PDB entry 8ZMT | electron microscopy, 2.52 A resolution | chains C and E of the 20 polymer chains in the assembly

Chain C:
Molecule: Cytochrome b
Organism: Saccharomyces cerevisiae
UniProt: A0A0G3F5W7 (A0A0G3F5W7_YEASX); numbering as in UniProt (aligned over 1-385)
Amino-acid sequence (385 residues; each row starts with the number of its first residue):
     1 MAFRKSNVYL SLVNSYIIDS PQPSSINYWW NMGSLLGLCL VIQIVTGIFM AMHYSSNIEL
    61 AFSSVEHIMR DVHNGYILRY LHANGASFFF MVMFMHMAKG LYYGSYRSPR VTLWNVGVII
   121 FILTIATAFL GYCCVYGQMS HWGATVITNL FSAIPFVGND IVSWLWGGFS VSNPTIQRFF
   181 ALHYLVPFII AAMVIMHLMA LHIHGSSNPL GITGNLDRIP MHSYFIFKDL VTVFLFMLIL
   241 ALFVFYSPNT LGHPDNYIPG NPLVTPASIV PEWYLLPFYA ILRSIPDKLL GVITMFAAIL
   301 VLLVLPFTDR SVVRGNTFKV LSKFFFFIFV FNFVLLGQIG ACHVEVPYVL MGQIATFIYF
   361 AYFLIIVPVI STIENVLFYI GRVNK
Metal / ion sites: heme Fe site 1: His-82, His-183; heme Fe site 2: His-96, His-197
Small-molecule neighbours:
  - phosphatidic acid (6PH; (1R)-2-(phosphonooxy)-1-[(tridecanoyloxy)methyl]ethyl pentadecanoate), molecule 1: Ile-17, Ser-34, His-222, Ser-223, Ile-226, Asp-229, Leu-230, Val-233, Phe-234, Met-237
  - phosphatidic acid (6PH), molecule 2: Ile-42, Leu-81, Met-237, Leu-240, Ala-241
  - 3-sn-phosphatidylethanolamine (8PE; (2R)-3-{[(S)-(2-aminoethoxy)(hydroxy)phosphoryl]oxy}-2-(tetradecanoyloxy)propyl octadecanoate): Trp-29, Phe-94, Met-95, Met-97, Ala-98, Lys-99, Tyr-102, Tyr-103, Phe-121, Phe-278, Leu-302, Thr-317, Lys-323, Phe-326, Phe-327, Phe-329, Val-330, Phe-331, Phe-333, Val-334, Tyr-359
  - 3-sn-phosphatidylethanolamine (9PE; (1R)-2-{[(S)-(2-aminoethoxy)(hydroxy)phosphoryl]oxy}-1-[(heptanoyloxy)methyl]ethyl octadecanoate), molecule 1: Phe-3, Ser-6, Asn-7, Tyr-9, Leu-10, Leu-12, Val-13, Ile-195
  - 3-sn-phosphatidylethanolamine (9PE), molecule 2: Thr-112, Asn-115, Val-116, Ile-119, Ala-192, Ile-195, Met-196, Met-199
  - Metyltetraprole (A1D6P; 1-[2-[[1-(4-chlorophenyl)pyrazol-3-yl]oxymethyl]-3-methyl-phenyl]-4-methyl-1,2,3,4-tetrazol-5-one): Ile-125, Ala-126, Ala-128, Phe-129, Tyr-132, Met-139, Gly-143, Val-146, Ile-147, Ile-269, Val-270, Pro-271, Glu-272, Tyr-274, Leu-275, Tyr-279, Met-295, Phe-296
  - cardiolipin (CN3; (2R,5S,11R,14R)-5,8,11-trihydroxy-2-(nonanoyloxy)-5,11-dioxido-16-oxo-14-[(propanoyloxy)methyl]-4,6,10,12,15-pentaoxa-5,11-diphosphanonadec-1-yl undecanoate): Asn-27, Tyr-28, Trp-29, Met-32, Leu-35, Phe-88, Met-91, Val-92, Met-95, Val-231, Thr-232, Leu-235, Phe-236, Ile-239
  - cardiolipin (CN5; (5S,11R)-5,8,11-trihydroxy-5,11-dioxido-17-oxo-4,6,10,12,16-pentaoxa-5,11-diphosphaoctadec-1-yl pentadecanoate): Leu-12, Tyr-16, Ile-195, Leu-198, Met-199
  - heme (HEM), molecule 1: Trp-30, Gly-33, Ser-34, Leu-36, Gly-37, Phe-89, Met-93, His-96, Met-97, Lys-99, Ser-105, Leu-113, Trp-114, Gly-117, Val-118, Ile-120, Phe-121, Val-194, His-197, Leu-198, Leu-201, Gly-205, Ser-206, Ser-207
  - heme (HEM), molecule 2: Leu-40, Gln-43, Ile-44, Gly-47, Ile-48, Met-50, Ala-51, Tyr-54, Val-65, Arg-79, His-82, Ala-83, Ala-86, Phe-89, Thr-127, Ala-128, Gly-131, Tyr-132, Val-135, Phe-180, His-183, Tyr-184, Pro-187, Tyr-274
  - UQ6 (5-(3,7,11,15,19,23-hexamethyl-tetracosa-2,6,10,14,18,22-hexaenyl)-2,3-dimethoxy-6-methyl-benzene-1,4-diol), molecule 1: Tyr-16, Ile-17, Ser-20, Gly-33, Ser-34, Gly-37, Leu-40, Val-41, Ile-44, Val-45, Ile-48, Phe-49, Ala-191, Val-194, Leu-198, Leu-201, Met-221, Asp-229
  - UQ6, molecule 2: Trp-164, Leu-182, Leu-185

Chain E:
Molecule: Cytochrome b-c1 complex subunit Rieske, mitochondrial
Organism: Saccharomyces cerevisiae
Notes: EC 7.1.1.8
UniProt: A0A8H8ULJ0 (A0A8H8ULJ0_YEASX); numbering as in UniProt (aligned over 31-215)
Amino-acid sequence (185 residues; each row starts with the number of its first residue):
    31 KSTYRTPNFD DVLKENNDAD KGRSYAYFMV GAMGLLSSAG AKSTVETFIS SMTATADVLA
    91 MAKVEVNLAA IPLGKNVVVK WQGKPVFIRH RTPHEIQEAN SVDMSALKDP QTDADRVKDP
   151 QWLIMLGICT HLGCVPIGEA GDFGGWFCPC HGSHYDISGR IRKGPAPLNL EIPAYEFDGD
   211 KVIVG
Small-molecule neighbours:
  - phosphatidic acid (6PH; (1R)-2-(phosphonooxy)-1-[(tridecanoyloxy)methyl]ethyl pentadecanoate), molecule 1: Val-60, Met-63, Gly-64, Ser-67
  - phosphatidic acid (6PH), molecule 2: Ser-67, Gly-70, Ala-71, Ser-73, Thr-74, Val-75, Thr-77, Phe-78
  - 2Fe-2S cluster (FES): His-161, Cys-164, Cys-178, His-181, Ser-183, Pro-195, Ala-196

Chain C / chain E interface:
Pairs across the interface (19):
  Val-45(C) / Phe-78(E)  hydrophobic
  Thr-46(C) / Phe-78(E)
  Phe-49(C) / Phe-78(E)
  Phe-49(C) / Met-82(E)  hydrophobic
  His-53(C) / Ser-81(E)
  His-67(C) / Asp-87(E)
  Asp-71(C) / Thr-85(E)
  Asp-71(C) / Ala-86(E)  hydrogen bond (backbone-backbone)
  Asp-71(C) / Asp-87(E)
  Val-72(C) / Ser-81(E)
  His-73(C) / Ser-80(E)
  His-73(C) / Ser-81(E)  hydrogen bond (backbone-side chain)
  His-73(C) / Thr-83(E)
  His-73(C) / Ala-84(E)  hydrogen bond (side chain-backbone)
  Asn-74(C) / Thr-77(E)
  Asn-74(C) / Ser-80(E)  hydrogen bond
  Leu-78(C) / Phe-78(E)  hydrophobic
  Leu-78(C) / Ser-81(E)
  Phe-227(C) / Met-63(E)  hydrophobic
Interface residues without a listed pair, chain C (14 interface residues in all): Met-52, Leu-230, Phe-234
Interface residues without a listed pair, chain E (13 interface residues in all): Ser-67, Leu-89

In short:
The interface between chain C and chain E involves 14 residues on one side and 13 on the other; the contacts
include 4 hydrogen bonds. Polar contacts include His-73(C)/Ser-81(E), His-73(C)/Ala-84(E) and
Asn-74(C)/Ser-80(E). Phosphatidic acid is bound between chain C and chain E.
Here chain C is Cytochrome b and chain E is Cytochrome b-c1 complex subunit Rieske, mitochondrial, both from
Saccharomyces cerevisiae. Entry 8ZMT (Cryo-EM structure of Saccharomyces cerevisiae bc1 complex in
Metyltetraprole-bound state) was determined by electron microscopy, deposited together with 8YHQ and 8YIN.
